Entry 6SCY (X-ray diffraction, 2.81 A resolution); this record covers chains A and B.

Chain A:
Name: [4Fe-4S]-dependent U34-ARNt thiolase
Organism: Methanococcus maripaludis (strain S2 / LL)
UniProtKB: Q6LXJ4 (Q6LXJ4_METMP); residue numbers follow UniProt; this construct covers 1-308
Chain sequence (308 residues; row label = number of the first residue in the row):
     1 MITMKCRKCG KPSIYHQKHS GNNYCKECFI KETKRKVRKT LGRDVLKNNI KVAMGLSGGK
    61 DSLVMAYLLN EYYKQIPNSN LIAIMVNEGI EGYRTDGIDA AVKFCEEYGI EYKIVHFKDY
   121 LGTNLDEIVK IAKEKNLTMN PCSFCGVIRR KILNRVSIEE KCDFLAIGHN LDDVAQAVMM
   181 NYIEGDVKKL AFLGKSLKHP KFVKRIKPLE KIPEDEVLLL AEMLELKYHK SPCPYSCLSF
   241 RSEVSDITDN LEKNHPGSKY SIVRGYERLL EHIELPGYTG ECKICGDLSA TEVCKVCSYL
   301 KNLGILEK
Unresolved in the structure: 131-136, 276-280
Ion coordination: Zn2+ site 1: Cys6, Cys9, Cys25, Cys28; 4Fe-4S cluster Fe: Cys142, Cys145, Cys233 (together with sulfate ion); Zn2+ site 2: Cys285, Cys297
Ligand contacts: 4Fe-4S cluster (SF4): Glu88, Ile90, Arg94, Leu137, Pro141, Cys142, Cys145, Gly146, Arg149, Cys233, Ser236
What the authors report for this chain:
  - binding site for 4Fe-4S cluster: Arg149
  - conformationally variable residues (order/disorder transition, side-chain flip): Lys130 to Leu137, Arg149, Leu275 to Gly280
  - specificity-determining residues: Glu88, Arg94, Arg241, Glu267 (proposed by the authors, not directly observed)
  - binding site for sulfate ion: Arg149

Chain B:
Name: [4Fe-4S]-dependent U34-ARNt thiolase
Organism: Methanococcus maripaludis (strain S2 / LL)
UniProtKB: Q6LXJ4 (Q6LXJ4_METMP); residue numbers follow UniProt; this construct covers 1-311
Chain sequence (311 residues; each row starts with the number of its first residue):
     1 MITMKCRKCG KPSIYHQKHS GNNYCKECFI KETKRKVRKT LGRDVLKNNI KVAMGLSGGK
    61 DSLVMAYLLN EYYKQIPNSN LIAIMVNEGI EGYRTDGIDA AVKFCEEYGI EYKIVHFKDY
   121 LGTNLDEIVK IAKEKNLTMN PCSFCGVIRR KILNRVSIEE KCDFLAIGHN LDDVAQAVMM
   181 NYIEGDVKKL AFLGKSLKHP KFVKRIKPLE KIPEDEVLLL AEMLELKYHK SPCPYSCLSF
   241 RSEVSDITDN LEKNHPGSKY SIVRGYERLL EHIELPGYTG ECKICGGLSA TEVCKVCSYG
   301 KNLGILEKSK F
Unresolved in the structure: 130-137, 275-279
Construct notes: conflict Gly287 (Asp in Q6LXJ4), Gly300 (Leu in Q6LXJ4)
Ion coordination: Zn2+ site 1: Cys6, Cys9, Cys25, Cys28; 4Fe-4S cluster Fe: Cys142, Cys145, Cys233 (together with sulfate ion); Zn2+ site 2: Cys282, Cys285, Cys294
Ligand contacts: 4Fe-4S cluster (SF4): Glu88, Arg94, Pro141, Cys142, Cys145, Gly146, Arg149, Cys233, Ser236

Interface between chain A and chain B:
Residue-residue contacts (36; chain A residue first):
  Met179(A) - Met179(B)  hydrophobic
  Met179(A) - Ile183(B)  hydrophobic
  Tyr182(A) - Tyr182(B)  hydrophobic
  Ile183(A) - Met179(B)  hydrophobic
  Ile183(A) - Leu251(B)  hydrophobic
  Ile183(A) - Ser261(B)  hydrogen bond (backbone-side chain)
  Ile183(A) - Ile262(B)
  Gly185(A) - Ser261(B)
  Gly185(A) - Gly265(B)
  Gly185(A) - Arg268(B)  hydrogen bond (backbone-side chain)
  Val187(A) - Arg268(B)
  Phe240(A) - His255(B)
  Glu243(A) - Leu251(B)
  Glu243(A) - Asn254(B)
  Glu243(A) - His255(B)  salt bridge
  Ile247(A) - Ile247(B)  hydrophobic
  Asn250(A) - Glu243(B)
  Leu251(A) - Ile183(B)  hydrophobic
  Leu251(A) - Glu243(B)
  Asn254(A) - Glu243(B)
  His255(A) - Phe240(B)
  His255(A) - Glu243(B)  salt bridge
  Ser261(A) - Ile183(B)  hydrogen bond (side chain-backbone)
  Ser261(A) - Glu184(B)
  Ser261(A) - Gly185(B)
  Ile262(A) - Ile183(B)
  Gly265(A) - Gly185(B)
  Gly265(A) - Val187(B)
  Arg268(A) - Val187(B)
  Arg268(A) - Lys188(B)
  Leu269(A) - Leu269(B)  hydrophobic
  His272(A) - Ile273(B)
  His272(A) - Glu274(B)
  Ile273(A) - His272(B)
  Ile273(A) - Ile273(B)  hydrophobic
  Glu274(A) - His272(B)  hydrogen bond (backbone-backbone)
Other interface residues (no listed pair), chain A (23 interface residues in all): Glu184, Asp186, Ser258
Other interface residues (no listed pair), chain B (23 interface residues in all): Asn250, Ser258

Summary:
The chain A/chain B interface involves 23 residues from each chain, with 4 hydrogen bonds and 2 salt bridges.
Polar contacts include Glu243(A)-His255(B), His255(A)-Glu243(B) and Ile183(A)-Ser261(B). Bound to chain A:
4Fe-4S cluster. Ligands of chain B: 4Fe-4S cluster. The paper reports a binding site for 4Fe-4S cluster at
Arg149(A); a binding site for sulfate ion at Arg149(A).
Here chain A is [4Fe-4S]-dependent U34-ARNt thiolase and chain B is [4Fe-4S]-dependent U34-ARNt thiolase, both
from Methanococcus maripaludis (strain S2 / LL). Entry 6SCY (U34-tRNA thiolase NcsA from Methanococcus
maripaludis with its [4Fe-4S] cluster) was determined by X-ray diffraction.
